PDB entry 5OA1 | electron microscopy, 4.40 A resolution (low resolution: residue-level contacts below are approximate; hydrogen-bond / salt-bridge calls are withheld) | chains T and U of the 34 polymer chains in the assembly

== Chain T ==
Molecule: 70-nt DNA strand
Sequence (70 nucleotides; numbered 1 to 70; the number before each row is that of its first residue):
     1 GTCTTCAACTGCTTTCGCATGAAGTACCTCCCAACTACTTTTCCTCACAC
    51 TTGTACTCCATGACTAAACC
Unresolved in the structure: 26-34, 66-70

== Chain U ==
Protein: RNA polymerase I-specific transcription initiation factor RRN7
Source organism: Saccharomyces cerevisiae S288C
Reference sequence: P40992 (RRN7_YEAST); numbering as in UniProt (aligned over 1-514)
Sequence (514 residues; each row starts with the number of its first residue):
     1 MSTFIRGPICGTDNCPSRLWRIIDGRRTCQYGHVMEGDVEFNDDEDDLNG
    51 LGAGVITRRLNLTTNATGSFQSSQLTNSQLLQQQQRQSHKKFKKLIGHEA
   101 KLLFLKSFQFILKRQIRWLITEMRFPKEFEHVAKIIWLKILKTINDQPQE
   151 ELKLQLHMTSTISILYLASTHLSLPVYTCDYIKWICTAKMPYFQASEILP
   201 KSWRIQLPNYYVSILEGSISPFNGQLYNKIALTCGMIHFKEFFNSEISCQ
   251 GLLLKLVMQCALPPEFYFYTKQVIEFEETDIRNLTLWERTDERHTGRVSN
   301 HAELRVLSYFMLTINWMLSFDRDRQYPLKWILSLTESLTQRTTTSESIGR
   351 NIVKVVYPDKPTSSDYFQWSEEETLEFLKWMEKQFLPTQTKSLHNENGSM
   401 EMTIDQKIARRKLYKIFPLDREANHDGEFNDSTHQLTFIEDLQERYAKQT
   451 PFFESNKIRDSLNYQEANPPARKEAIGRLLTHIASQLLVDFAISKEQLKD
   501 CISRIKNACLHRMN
Unresolved in the structure: 1-8, 36-95, 188-199, 221-225, 238-248, 284-298, 319-401, 422-432, 452-469
Swiss-Prot annotation at these positions:
  - zinc finger: Thr3 to Glu36 (RRN7-type)
  - region: Gly37 to Ala66 (B-reader), Thr67 to Lys101 (B-linker)
  - binding site (Zn(2+)): Cys10, Cys15, Cys29, His33
  - mutagenesis: Cys29 (C29A: Impaired binding to Pol I), His33 (H33S: Impaired binding to Pol I)

== Chain T / chain U interface ==
Residue-residue contacts (6):
  DC48(T) - Leu154(U)
  DA49(T) - Lys153(U)
  DA49(T) - Leu154(U)
  DA49(T) - Gln155(U)
  DT51(T) - Asn228(U)
  DT51(T) - Lys229(U)
Other interface residues (no listed pair), chain T (5 interface residues in all): DA47, DC50
Other interface residues (no listed pair), chain U (7 interface residues in all): Leu156, Tyr211

== In short ==
5 residues of chain T face 7 of chain U across their interface. UniProt lists 4 Zn2+-binding residues and 2
mutagenesis sites on chain U.
Chain T is a 70-nt DNA strand and chain U is RNA polymerase I-specific transcription initiation factor RRN7
(Saccharomyces cerevisiae S288C); the structure, RNA polymerase I pre-initiation complex, was determined by
electron microscopy.
